9B63 - chains C and G of the 8 polymer chains in the assembly; structure by electron microscopy, 2.76 A resolution.

== Chain C ==
Molecule: Isoform Flip of Glutamate receptor 2
Source organism: Rattus norvegicus
UniProt: P19491 (GRIA2_RAT), isoform P19491-2; the construct has insertions or renumbered stretches relative to UniProt, so the offset changes along the chain: -20 to 847 = UniProt 1-868; 855-868 = UniProt 870-883
Chain sequence (889 residues; numbered -20 to 868; the number before each row is that of its first residue; numbers below 1 keep their minus sign (Met-20 is residue -20)):
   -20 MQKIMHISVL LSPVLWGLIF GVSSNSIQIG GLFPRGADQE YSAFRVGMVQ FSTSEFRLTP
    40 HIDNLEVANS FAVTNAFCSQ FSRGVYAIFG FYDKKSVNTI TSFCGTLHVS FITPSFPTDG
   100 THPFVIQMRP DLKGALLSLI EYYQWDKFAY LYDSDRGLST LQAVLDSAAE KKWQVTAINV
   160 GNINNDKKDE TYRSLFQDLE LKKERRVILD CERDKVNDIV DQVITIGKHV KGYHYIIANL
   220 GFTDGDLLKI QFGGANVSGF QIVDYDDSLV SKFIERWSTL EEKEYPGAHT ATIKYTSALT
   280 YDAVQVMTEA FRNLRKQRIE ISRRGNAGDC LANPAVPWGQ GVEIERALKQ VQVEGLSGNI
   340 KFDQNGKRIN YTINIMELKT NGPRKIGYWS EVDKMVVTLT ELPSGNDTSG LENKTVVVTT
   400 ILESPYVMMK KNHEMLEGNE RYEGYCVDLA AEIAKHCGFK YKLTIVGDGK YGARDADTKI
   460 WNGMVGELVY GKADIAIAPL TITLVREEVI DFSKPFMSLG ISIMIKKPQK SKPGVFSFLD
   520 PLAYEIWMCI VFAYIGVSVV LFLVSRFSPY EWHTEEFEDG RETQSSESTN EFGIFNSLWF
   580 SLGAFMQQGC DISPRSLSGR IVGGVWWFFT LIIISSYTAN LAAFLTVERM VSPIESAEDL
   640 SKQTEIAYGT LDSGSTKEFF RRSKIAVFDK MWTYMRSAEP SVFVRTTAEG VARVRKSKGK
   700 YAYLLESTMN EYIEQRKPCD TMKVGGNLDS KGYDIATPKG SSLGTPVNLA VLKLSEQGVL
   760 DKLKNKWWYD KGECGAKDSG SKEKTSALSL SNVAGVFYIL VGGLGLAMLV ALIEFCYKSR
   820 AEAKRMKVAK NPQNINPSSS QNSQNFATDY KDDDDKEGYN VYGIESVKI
Not modelled in the structure: -20 to 510, 552-566, 632-783, 826-868
Sequence notes: conflict Asp733 (Gly754 in P19491); insertion (848, 850-854)
Curated features (UniProtKB/Swiss-Prot):
  - region: Ala846, Thr847, Tyr849, Lys855 to Gly862 (Required for interaction with IQSEC1)
  - binding site (L-glutamate): Pro478, Thr480, Arg485, Ser654, Thr655, Glu705
  - site: Arg453 (Interaction with the cone snail toxin Con-ikot-ikot), Ile633 (Crucial to convey clamshell closure to channel opening), Arg660 (Interaction with the cone snail toxin Con-ikot-ikot), Lys752 (Interaction with the cone snail toxin Con-ikot-ikot)
  - modified residue: Ser662 (Phosphoserine), Ser696 (Phosphoserine), Ser839 (Phosphoserine), Ser842 (Phosphoserine), Tyr861 (Phosphotyrosine), Ser865 (Phosphoserine)
  - lipidation (S-palmitoyl cysteine): Cys589, Cys815
  - glycosylation (N-linked (GlcNAc...) asparagine): Asn235, Asn349, Asn385, Asn392

== Chain G ==
Molecule: Voltage-dependent calcium channel gamma-2 subunit
Source organism: Mus musculus
UniProt: O88602 (CCG2_MOUSE); numbering as in UniProt (aligned over 1-323)
Chain sequence (323 residues; row label = number of the first residue in the row):
     1 MGLFDRGVQM LLTTVGAFAA FSLMTIAVGT DYWLYSRGVC KTKSVSENET SKKNEEVMTH
    61 SGLWRTCCLE GNFKGLCKQI DHFPEDADYE ADTAEYFLRA VRASSIFPIL SVILLFMGGL
   121 CIAASEFYKT RHNIILSAGI FFVSAGLSNI IGIIVYISAN AGDPSKSDSK KNSYSYGWSF
   181 YFGALSFIIA EMVGVLAVHM FIDRHKQLRA TARATDYLQA SAITRIPSYR YRYQRRSRSS
   241 SRSTEPSHSR DASPVGVKGF NTLPSTEISM YTLSRDPLKA ATTPTATYNS DRDNSFLQVH
   301 NCIQKDSKDS LHANTANRRT TPV
Not modelled in the structure: 1-2, 42-54, 163-172, 215-323
Cystine bridges: Cys40-Cys68, Cys67-Cys77
Curated features (UniProtKB/Swiss-Prot):
  - modified residue: Ser253 (Phosphoserine), Tyr271 (Phosphotyrosine), Thr321 (Phosphothreonine)
  - glycosylation: Asn48 (N-linked (GlcNAc...) asparagine)
  - mutagenesis: Thr321 (T321A: Abolishes phosphorylation; T321D/E: No interaction with DLG1 and DLG4), Val323 (V323A: No interaction with DLG1 and DLG4)

== Interface between chain C and chain G ==
Residue-residue contacts (29; chain C residue first):
  Tyr523(C) - Tyr181(G)  hydrogen bond
  Glu524(C) - Ile157(G)
  Glu524(C) - Tyr174(G)  hydrogen bond
  Glu524(C) - Tyr176(G)  hydrogen bond
  Met527(C) - Tyr181(G)  hydrophobic
  Cys528(C) - Ile154(G)  hydrophobic
  Phe531(C) - Ile150(G)
  Phe531(C) - Ile153(G)  hydrophobic
  Phe531(C) - Ala184(G)  hydrophobic
  Phe531(C) - Phe187(G)
  Gly535(C) - Glu191(G)
  Val538(C) - Val143(G)  hydrophobic
  Val538(C) - Glu191(G)
  Val538(C) - Val195(G)  hydrophobic
  Phe541(C) - Val195(G)
  Leu542(C) - Ile140(G)  hydrophobic
  Leu542(C) - Val143(G)  hydrophobic
  Leu542(C) - Val198(G)  hydrophobic
  Arg545(C) - Ile202(G)
  Phe546(C) - Leu136(G)  hydrophobic
  Phe546(C) - Val198(G)  hydrophobic
  Phe546(C) - Phe201(G)
  Pro548(C) - Phe201(G)
  Pro548(C) - His205(G)
  Pro548(C) - Arg209(G)
  Trp551(C) - Ile202(G)  hydrophobic
  Trp551(C) - Lys206(G)
  Trp551(C) - Arg209(G)
  Ile573(C) - Val195(G)  hydrophobic
Interface residues without a listed pair, chain C (17 interface residues in all): Ala532, Ile534, Val539
Interface residues without a listed pair, chain G (24 interface residues in all): Leu147, Phe180, Ile188, His199

== In short ==
17 residues of chain C face 24 of chain G across their interface; the contacts include 3 hydrogen bonds. Polar
contacts include Tyr523(C)-Tyr181(G), Glu524(C)-Tyr174(G) and Glu524(C)-Tyr176(G). From UniProt: 6
L-glutamate-binding residues on chain C; 2 mutagenesis sites on chain G.
Chain C is Isoform Flip of Glutamate receptor 2 (Rattus norvegicus) and chain G is Voltage-dependent calcium
channel gamma-2 subunit (Mus musculus); the structure, GluA2 flip Q in complex with TARPgamma2 at pH5,
consensus structure of TMD-TARPgamma2, was determined by electron microscopy, deposited together with 9B5Z,
9B60, 9B61, 9B64, 9B67 and 9B6A.
